PDB entry 7F57 | electron microscopy, 3.80 A resolution | chains C and E of the 5 polymer chains in the assembly

== Chain C ==
Molecule: Glutamate receptor ionotropic, kainate 2
From: Rattus norvegicus
UniProt: P42260 (GRIK2_RAT); numbering as in UniProt (aligned over 1-908)
Sequence (908 residues; numbered 1 to 908; the number before each row is that of its first residue):
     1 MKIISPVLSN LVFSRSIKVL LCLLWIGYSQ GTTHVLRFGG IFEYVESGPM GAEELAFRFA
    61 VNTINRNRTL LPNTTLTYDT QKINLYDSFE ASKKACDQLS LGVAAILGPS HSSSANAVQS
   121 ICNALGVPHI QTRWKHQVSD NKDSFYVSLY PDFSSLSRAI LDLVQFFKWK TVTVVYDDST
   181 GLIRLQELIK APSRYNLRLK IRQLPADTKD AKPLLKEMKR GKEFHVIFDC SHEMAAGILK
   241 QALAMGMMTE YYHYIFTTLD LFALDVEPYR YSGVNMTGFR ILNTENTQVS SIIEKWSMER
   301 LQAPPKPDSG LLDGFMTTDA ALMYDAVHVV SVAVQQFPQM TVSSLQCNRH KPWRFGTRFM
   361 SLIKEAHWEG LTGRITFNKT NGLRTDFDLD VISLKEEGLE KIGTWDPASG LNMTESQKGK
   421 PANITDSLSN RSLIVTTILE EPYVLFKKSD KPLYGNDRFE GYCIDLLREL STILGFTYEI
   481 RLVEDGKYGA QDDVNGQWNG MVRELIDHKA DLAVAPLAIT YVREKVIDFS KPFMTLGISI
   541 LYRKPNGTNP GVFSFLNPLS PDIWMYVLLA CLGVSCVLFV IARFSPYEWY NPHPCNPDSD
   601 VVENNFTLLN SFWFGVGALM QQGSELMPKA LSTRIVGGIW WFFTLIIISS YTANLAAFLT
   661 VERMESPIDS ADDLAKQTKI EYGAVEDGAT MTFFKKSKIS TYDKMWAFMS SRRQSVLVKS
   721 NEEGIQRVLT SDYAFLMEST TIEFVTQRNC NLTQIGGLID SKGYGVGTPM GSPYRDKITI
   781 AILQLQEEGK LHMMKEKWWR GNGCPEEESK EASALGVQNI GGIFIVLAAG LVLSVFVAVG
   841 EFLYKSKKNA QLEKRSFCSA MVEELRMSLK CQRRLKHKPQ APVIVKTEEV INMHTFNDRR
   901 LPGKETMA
Unresolved in the structure: 1-32, 868-908
Construct notes: engineered mutation Leu107 (Phe in P42260); variant Val567 (Ile in P42260), Cys571 (Tyr in P42260)
Curated features (UniProtKB/Swiss-Prot):
  - binding site (L-glutamate): Pro516, Ala518, Arg523, Ala689, Thr690, Glu738
  - modified residue (Phosphoserine): Ser846, Ser868
  - glycosylation (N-linked (GlcNAc...) asparagine): Asn67, Asn73, Asn275, Asn378, Asn412, Asn423, Asn430, Asn546, Asn751
  - cross-link: Lys886 (Glycyl lysine isopeptide (Lys-Gly) (interchain with G-Cter in SUMO1))
  - natural variant: Cys571 (Y571C: In RNA edited version; this construct carries the variant), Gln621 (Q621R: In RNA edited version)
  - mutagenesis: Asn751 (N751Q: Loss of glycosylation), Val883 (V883A: Abolishes interaction with KLHL17. Abolishes actinfilin-mediated degradation), Ile884 (I884A: Abolishes interaction with KLHL17. Abolishes actinfilin-mediated degradation), Lys886 (K886R: Abolishes sumoylation. Loss of kainate-mediated endocytosis)
Disulfide bonds: Cys96-Cys347
Covalent attachments: N-acetylglucosamine (NAG) linked to Asn275, Asn412, Asn430, Asn751; glycan linked to Asn378
Reported in the primary citation:
  - specificity-determining residues: Arg220 (by similarity / conservation)

== Chain E ==
Molecule: Neuropilin and tolloid-like protein 2
From: Rattus norvegicus
UniProt: C6K2K4 (NETO2_RAT); numbering as in UniProt (aligned over 1-525)
Sequence (525 residues; each row starts with the number of its first residue):
     1 MALEQLCAVL KVLLITVLVV EGIAVAQKTQ DGQNIGIKHV PATQCGIWVR TSNGGHFASP
    61 NYPDSYPPNK ECIYILEAAP RQRIELTFDE RYYIEPSFEC RFDHLEVRDG PFGFSPLIDR
   121 YCGMKSPALI RSTGRFMWIK FSSDEELEGL GFRAKYSFIP DPDFTYLGGI LNPIPDCQFE
   181 LSGADGIVRS SQVEQEEKTK PGQAVDCIWT IKATPKAKIY LRFLDYQMEH SNECKRNFVA
   241 VYDGSSAIEN LKAKFCSTVA NDVMLKTGVG VIRMWADEGS RLSRFRMLFT SFVEPPCTSS
   301 TFFCHSNMCI NNSLVCNGVQ NCAYPWDENH CKEKKKAGLF EQITKTHGTI IGVTSGIVLV
   361 LLIISILVQV KQPRKKVMAC KTAFNKTGFQ EVFDPPHYEL FSLREKEISA DLADLSEELD
   421 NYQKLRRSST ASRCIHDHHC GSQASSVKQS RTNLSSMELP FRNDFAQPQP MKTFNSTFKK
   481 SSYTFKQTHD CPEQALEDRV MEEIPCEIYV RGRDDSAQAS ISIDF
Unresolved in the structure: 1-44, 160-346, 377-525
Disulfide bonds: Cys45-Cys72

== Interface between chain C and chain E ==
Residue-residue contacts (21):
  Lys216(C) - Phe102(E)
  Lys216(C) - Asp144(E)  salt bridge
  Lys216(C) - Glu146(E)
  Lys216(C) - Leu147(E)
  Glu217(C) - Cys100(E)
  Arg220(C) - Phe102(E)
  Arg220(C) - Glu145(E)  salt bridge
  Met245(C) - Glu146(E)
  Tyr566(C) - Gly348(E)
  Leu569(C) - Gly352(E)
  Cys576(C) - Leu359(E)  hydrophobic
  Cys576(C) - Leu362(E)  hydrophobic
  Phe579(C) - Ile366(E)  hydrophobic
  Val580(C) - Leu362(E)  hydrophobic
  Asp600(C) - Lys376(E)
  Val601(C) - Lys375(E)
  Val601(C) - Lys376(E)
  Glu603(C) - Pro373(E)
  Glu603(C) - Arg374(E)
  Glu603(C) - Lys375(E)
  Leu608(C) - Ile366(E)  hydrophobic
Other interface residues (no listed pair), chain C (17 interface residues in all): Lys212, Leu572, Arg583, Pro592
Other interface residues (no listed pair), chain E (17 interface residues in all): Ser355, Gln369

== In short ==
The chain C/chain E interface involves 17 residues from each chain, with 2 salt bridges. Polar pairs include
Lys216(C)-Asp144(E) and Arg220(C)-Glu145(E). N-acetylglucosamine is covalently linked to Asn275(C), Asn412(C),
Asn430(C) and Asn751(C). From UniProt: 6 L-glutamate-binding residues and 4 mutagenesis sites on chain C. From
the paper: the specificity determinant Arg220(C).
Chain C is Glutamate receptor ionotropic, kainate 2 and chain E is Neuropilin and tolloid-like protein 2, both
from Rattus norvegicus; the structure, Kainate-bound GluK2-1xNeto2 complex, at the desensitized state, was
determined by electron microscopy (same publication as 7F56, 7F59, 7F5A and 7F5B).
